8KDA - chains N and I of the 17 polymer chains in the assembly; structure by electron microscopy, 3.19 A resolution.

Chain N:
Molecule: Aquifex aeolicus pre-tRNAVal
Sequence (73 nucleotides; row label = number of the first residue in the row; numbering starts at 0):
     0 AAGGCGCGUAGCUCAGUAGGGAGAGCGCCGGCCCGACACGCCGGAGGUCG
    50 GGGGUUCAAGUCCCCCCGCGCCU

Chain I:
Name: RNA-free ribonuclease P
From: Hydrogenobacter thermophilus DSM 653
Notes: EC 3.1.26.5
UniProt: D3DIV8 (D3DIV8_HYDTT); residues 1-189 here = UniProt positions 1-189
Amino-acid sequence (189 residues; numbered 1 to 189; the number before each row is that of its first residue):
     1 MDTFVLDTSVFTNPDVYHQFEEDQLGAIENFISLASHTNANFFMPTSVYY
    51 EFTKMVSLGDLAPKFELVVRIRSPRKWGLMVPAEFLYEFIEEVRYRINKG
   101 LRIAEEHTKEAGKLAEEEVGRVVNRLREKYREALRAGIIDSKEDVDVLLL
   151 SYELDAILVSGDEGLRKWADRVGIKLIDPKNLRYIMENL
Reported in the primary citation:
  - catalytic residues: Asp7 (proposed by the authors, not directly observed)
  - binding site for Mg2+: Ser141
  - catalytic residues: Asp140, Ser141, Glu143, Asp144, Asp162

Chain N / chain I interface:
Pairs across the interface (10; chain N residue first):
  A0(N) - Thr12(I)  phosphate contact
  A1(N) - Asn13(I)  hydrogen bond to the sugar
  A1(N) - Arg131(I)  base contact
  A1(N) - Gly161(I)  hydrogen bond to the sugar
  A1(N) - Asp162(I)  phosphate contact
  G2(N) - Asn13(I)  sugar contact
  G2(N) - Asp15(I)  hydrogen bond to the sugar
  G2(N) - Asp162(I)  phosphate contact
  G2(N) - Glu163(I)  hydrogen bond to the phosphate
  G2(N) - Gly164(I)  phosphate contact
Also at the interface, not in a pair above, chain N (6 interface residues in all): G3, G67, C68
Also at the interface, not in a pair above, chain I (14 interface residues in all): Ser9, Pro14, Met55, Lys99, Lys129, Glu132

Summary:
6 residues of chain N face 14 of chain I across their interface, with 4 hydrogen bonds. Polar pairs include
A1(N)-Asn13(I), A1(N)-Gly161(I) and G2(N)-Asp15(I). The paper reports catalytic residues Asp7(I), Asp140(I)
and Ser141(I) among others; a binding site for Mg2+ at Ser141(I).
Here chain N is Aquifex aeolicus pre-tRNAVal and chain I is RNA-free ribonuclease P (Hydrogenobacter
thermophilus DSM 653). Entry 8KDA (Cryo-EM structure of Hydrogenobacter thermophilus minimal protein-only
RNase P (HARP) in complex with pre-tRNAs) was determined by electron microscopy.
